4EMF - chain A; structure by X-ray diffraction, 1.77 A resolution.

[Chain A]
Molecule: rRNA N-glycosidase
Organism: Momordica balsamina
Notes: EC 3.2.2.22
UniProtKB: D9J2T9 (D9J2T9_MOMBA); residue numbers follow UniProt; this construct covers 1-246
Sequence (246 residues; row label = number of the first residue in the row):
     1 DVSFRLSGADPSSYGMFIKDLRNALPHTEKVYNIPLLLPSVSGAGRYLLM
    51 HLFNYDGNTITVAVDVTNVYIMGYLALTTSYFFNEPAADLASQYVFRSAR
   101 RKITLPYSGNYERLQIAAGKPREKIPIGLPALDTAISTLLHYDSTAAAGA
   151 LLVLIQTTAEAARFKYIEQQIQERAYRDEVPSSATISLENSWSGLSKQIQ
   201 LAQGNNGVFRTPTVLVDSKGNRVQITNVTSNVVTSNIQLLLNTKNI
Glycans and other covalent adducts: N-acetylglucosamine (NAG) linked to N227
Residues lining bound ligands: 7N-methyl-8-hydroguanosine-5'-diphosphate (M7G): Y70, I71, M72, F83, E85, G109, N110, Y111, E112, I155, E160, R163, E189, N190

[Summary]
Chain A binds 7N-methyl-8-hydroguanosine-5'-diphosphate. N-acetylglucosamine is covalently linked to N227.
Chain A is rRNA N-glycosidase (Momordica balsamina); the structure, Crystal structure of the complex of type I
Ribosome inactivating protein in complex with 7n-methyl-8-hydroguanosine-5-p-diphosphate at ..., was
determined by X-ray diffraction (same publication as 4I47 and 4EMR).
